5JHS - chains J and X of the 28 polymer chains in the assembly; structure by X-ray diffraction, 3.00 A resolution.

[Chain J (and X)]
Protein: Proteasome subunit beta type-4
Organism: Saccharomyces cerevisiae (strain ATCC 204508 / S288c)
Notes: EC 3.4.25.1; chain X of this document is another copy of the same molecule, construct and numbering; everything in this record applies to it too
Reference sequence: P22141 (PSB4_YEAST); residues 1-198 here = UniProt positions 1-198
Chain sequence (198 residues; row label = number of the first residue in the row):
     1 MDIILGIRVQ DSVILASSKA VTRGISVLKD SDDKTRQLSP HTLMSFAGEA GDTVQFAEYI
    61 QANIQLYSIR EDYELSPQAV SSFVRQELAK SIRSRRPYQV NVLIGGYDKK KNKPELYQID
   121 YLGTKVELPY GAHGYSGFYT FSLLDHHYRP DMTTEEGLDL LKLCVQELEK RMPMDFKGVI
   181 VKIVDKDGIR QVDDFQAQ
Disordered / not traced: 196-198

[How chain J and chain X interact]
Residue-residue contacts - 42 pairs, chain J then chain X:
  Thr22(J) - Pro173(X)
  Gly24(J) - Pro173(X)
  Ile25(J) - Tyr135(X)  hydrophobic
  Ile25(J) - Phe138(X)  hydrophobic
  Ile25(J) - Tyr139(X)  hydrogen bond (backbone-side chain)
  Ile25(J) - Arg171(X)
  Ile25(J) - Pro173(X)  hydrophobic
  Ser26(J) - Tyr139(X)  hydrogen bond
  Ser26(J) - Arg171(X)
  Val27(J) - Lys170(X)
  Val27(J) - Arg171(X)  hydrogen bond (backbone-side chain)
  Val27(J) - Met172(X)
  Leu28(J) - Arg171(X)
  Asp30(J) - Lys170(X)  salt bridge
  Tyr135(J) - Ile25(X)  hydrophobic
  Tyr139(J) - Ile25(X)  hydrogen bond (side chain-backbone)
  Tyr139(J) - Ser26(X)  hydrogen bond
  Glu169(J) - Asp175(X)
  Glu169(J) - Lys177(X)  hydrogen bond (backbone-side chain)
  Lys170(J) - Val27(X)
  Lys170(J) - Asp30(X)  salt bridge
  Lys170(J) - Lys177(X)  hydrogen bond (backbone-side chain)
  Arg171(J) - Ile25(X)
  Arg171(J) - Ser26(X)
  Arg171(J) - Val27(X)  hydrogen bond (backbone-backbone)
  Arg171(J) - Leu28(X)
  Met172(J) - Val27(X)
  Pro173(J) - Thr22(X)
  Pro173(J) - Gly24(X)
  Pro173(J) - Ile25(X)
  Pro173(J) - Val27(X)  hydrophobic
  Pro173(J) - Met174(X)
  Pro173(J) - Asp175(X)  hydrogen bond (backbone-backbone)
  Met174(J) - Pro173(X)
  Met174(J) - Met174(X)  hydrophobic
  Met174(J) - Asp175(X)
  Asp175(J) - Glu169(X)
  Asp175(J) - Pro173(X)  hydrogen bond (backbone-backbone)
  Asp175(J) - Met174(X)
  Asp175(J) - Asp175(X)
  Lys177(J) - Glu169(X)  hydrogen bond (side chain-backbone)
  Lys177(J) - Lys170(X)  hydrogen bond (side chain-backbone)
Other interface residues (no listed pair), chain J (18 interface residues in all): Phe138

[In short]
The chain J/chain X interface involves 18 residues from each chain; the contacts include 12 hydrogen bonds and
2 salt bridges. Polar contacts include Asp30(J)-Lys170(X), Ile25(J)-Tyr139(X) and Ser26(J)-Tyr139(X).
Both chains are Proteasome subunit beta type-4 (Saccharomyces cerevisiae (strain ATCC 204508 / S288c)). Entry
5JHS (Yeast 20S proteasome in complex with the peptidic epoxyketone inhibitor 15) was determined by X-ray
diffraction together with 5JHR from the same study.
